PDB entry 8JQW | X-ray diffraction, 1.80 A resolution | chains A and B

# Chain A (and B)
Molecule: Transthyretin
Source organism: Homo sapiens
Notes: chain B of this document is another copy of the same molecule, construct and numbering; everything in this record applies to it too
UniProtKB: P02766 (TTHY_HUMAN); residues 1-127 here correspond to UniProt positions 21-147 (UniProt number = residue number + 20)
Amino-acid sequence (136 residues; row label = number of the first residue in the row; numbers below 1 keep their minus sign (Met-8 is residue -8)):
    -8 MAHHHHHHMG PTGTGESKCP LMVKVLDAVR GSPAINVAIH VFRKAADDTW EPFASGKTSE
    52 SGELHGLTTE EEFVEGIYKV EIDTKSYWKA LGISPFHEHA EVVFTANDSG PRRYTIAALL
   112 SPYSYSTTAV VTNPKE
Not modelled in the structure: -8 to 9, 100-101, 125-127 (chain B: -8 to 10, 126-127)
Sequence notes: initiating methionine (-8); expression tag (-7 to 0); engineered mutation Ile30 (Val50 in P02766)
Curated features (UniProtKB/Swiss-Prot):
  - binding site (L-thyroxine): Lys15, Glu54, Ser117
  - modified residue: Cys10 (Sulfocysteine), Glu42 (4-carboxyglutamate), Ser52 (Phosphoserine)
  - glycosylation: Asn98 (N-linked (GlcNAc...) asparagine)

# How chain A and chain B interact
Contacting residue pairs (41; chain A residue first):
  Lys76(A) - Thr96(B)
  Phe87(A) - Phe95(B)  hydrophobic
  Phe87(A) - Tyr105(B)  hydrophobic
  Phe87(A) - Ile107(B)  hydrophobic
  Phe87(A) - Ala120(B)  hydrophobic
  His88(A) - Val93(B)
  His88(A) - Val94(B)
  His88(A) - Thr118(B)
  Glu89(A) - Val94(B)  hydrogen bond (backbone-backbone)
  Glu89(A) - Thr96(B)  hydrogen bond
  His90(A) - Val94(B)
  Glu92(A) - Glu92(B)
  Glu92(A) - Tyr116(B)  hydrogen bond (backbone-side chain)
  Val93(A) - His88(B)
  Val94(A) - His88(B)
  Val94(A) - Glu89(B)  hydrogen bond (backbone-backbone)
  Val94(A) - His90(B)
  Val94(A) - Glu92(B)
  Phe95(A) - Phe87(B)  hydrophobic
  Phe95(A) - Glu89(B)
  Thr96(A) - Glu89(B)  hydrogen bond
  Tyr105(A) - Phe87(B)  hydrophobic
  Ile107(A) - Phe87(B)  hydrophobic
  Tyr114(A) - Thr119(B)
  Tyr114(A) - Ala120(B)  hydrogen bond (backbone-backbone)
  Tyr114(A) - Val122(B)  hydrophobic
  Ser115(A) - Thr118(B)  hydrogen bond (side chain-backbone)
  Ser115(A) - Thr119(B)  hydrogen bond
  Tyr116(A) - Glu92(B)  hydrogen bond (side chain-backbone)
  Tyr116(A) - Ser117(B)
  Tyr116(A) - Thr118(B)  hydrogen bond (backbone-backbone)
  Ser117(A) - Tyr116(B)
  Ser117(A) - Ser117(B)
  Thr118(A) - His88(B)
  Thr118(A) - Ser115(B)  hydrogen bond (backbone-side chain)
  Thr118(A) - Tyr116(B)  hydrogen bond (backbone-backbone)
  Thr119(A) - Tyr114(B)
  Thr119(A) - Ser115(B)  hydrogen bond
  Ala120(A) - Phe87(B)  hydrophobic
  Ala120(A) - Tyr114(B)  hydrogen bond (backbone-backbone)
  Val122(A) - Phe87(B)  hydrophobic
Also at the interface, not in a pair above, chain A (21 interface residues in all): Ile68
Also at the interface, not in a pair above, chain B (22 interface residues in all): Ile68, Lys70, Lys76

# Overview
21 residues of chain A and 22 residues of chain B are in contact, with 14 hydrogen bonds. Polar contacts
include Glu89(A)-Thr96(B), Glu92(A)-Tyr116(B) and Ser115(A)-Thr118(B). From UniProt: 3 L-thyroxine-binding
residues on chain A.
Chain A and chain B are both Transthyretin (Homo sapiens); the structure, Crystal structure of V30I mutated
human transthyretin, was determined by X-ray diffraction (same publication as 8JNU and 8JOK).
